2LYO - chain A; structure by X-ray diffraction, 1.93 A resolution.

Chain A:
Protein: Lysozyme
Organism: Gallus gallus
Notes: EC 3.2.1.17
UniProt: P00698 (LYSC_CHICK); residues 1-129 here correspond to UniProt positions 19-147 (UniProt number = residue number + 18)
Amino-acid sequence (129 residues; numbered 1 to 129; the number before each row is that of its first residue):
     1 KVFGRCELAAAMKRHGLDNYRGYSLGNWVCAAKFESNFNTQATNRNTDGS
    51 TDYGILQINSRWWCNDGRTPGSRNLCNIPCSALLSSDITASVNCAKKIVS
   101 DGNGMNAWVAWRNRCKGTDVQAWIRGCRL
Disulfides: Cys6-Cys127, Cys30-Cys115, Cys64-Cys80, Cys76-Cys94
Curated features (UniProtKB/Swiss-Prot):
  - active site: Glu35, Asp52
  - binding site (substrate): Asp101

Overview:
Curated annotation (UniProt) lists active-site residues Glu35 and Asp52 and substrate-binding residue Asp101.
Chain A is Lysozyme (Gallus gallus); the structure, Cross-linked chicken lysozyme crystal in 90%
acetonitrile-water, was determined by X-ray diffraction together with 1LYO, 3LYO and 4LYO from the same study.
